PDB entry 6CQL | X-ray diffraction, 2.40 A resolution | chains C and D of the 5 polymer chains in the assembly

# Chain C
Molecule: Peptide from Capsid protein p24
Reference sequence: P04591 (GAG_HV1H2); residues 89-101 here correspond to UniProt positions 299-311 (UniProt number = residue number + 210)
Chain sequence (13 residues; each row starts with the number of its first residue):
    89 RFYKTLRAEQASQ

# Chain D
Molecule: F24 alpha chain
From: Homo sapiens
Chain sequence (205 residues; numbered 1 to 216; 11 numbers in that range are skipped by the numbering (no residue carries them; nothing is unmodelled there); the number before each row is that of its first residue):
     1 ILNVEQSPQSLHVQEGDSTNFTCSFPSSNFY
    33 A
    39 LHWYRWETAKSPEALFVMTLNGD
    66 EKKKGRISATLNTKEGYSYLYIKGSQPEDSATYLCAFKAAGNK
   110 LTFGGGTRVLVKPNIQNPDPAVYQLRDSKSSDKSVCLFTDFDSQTNVSQS
   160 KDSDVYITDKCVLDMRSMDFKSNSAVAWSNKSDFACANAFNNSIIPEDTF
   210 FPSPESS
Not modelled in the structure: 1, 213-216
Cystine bridges: Cys-23/Cys-100, Cys-145/Cys-195
Ligand contacts:
  - Mg2+ (MG), molecule 1: Phe-54, Val-55, Lys-67
  - Mg2+ (MG), molecule 2: Glu-66, Ser-73, Tyr-86

# Interface between chain C and chain D
Pairs across the interface - 8 pairs, chain C then chain D:
  Phe-90(C) / Asn-29(D)
  Lys-92(C) / Asn-29(D)
  Lys-92(C) / Phe-30(D)  hydrogen bond (side chain-backbone)
  Lys-92(C) / Tyr-31(D)
  Thr-93(C) / Tyr-31(D)  hydrogen bond (backbone-side chain)
  Arg-95(C) / Ala-105(D)  hydrogen bond (side chain-backbone)
  Arg-95(C) / Gly-106(D)  hydrogen bond (side chain-backbone)
  Arg-95(C) / Asn-107(D)  hydrogen bond
Other interface residues (no listed pair), chain C (5 interface residues in all): Tyr-91
Other interface residues (no listed pair), chain D (8 interface residues in all): Ser-28, Lys-103

# Summary
5 residues of chain C face 8 of chain D across their interface, with 5 hydrogen bonds. Among the polar pairs
are Lys-92(C)/Phe-30(D), Thr-93(C)/Tyr-31(D) and Arg-95(C)/Ala-105(D). Ligands of chain D: Mg2+.
Here chain C is Peptide from Capsid protein p24 and chain D is F24 alpha chain (Homo sapiens). Entry 6CQL
(Crystal structure of F24 TCR -DR11-RQ13 peptide complex) was determined by X-ray diffraction together with
6CPH, 6CPL, 6CPN, 6CPO, 6CQJ, 6CQN, 6CQQ and 6CQR from the same study.
